Entry 8RCP (X-ray diffraction, 1.90 A resolution); this record covers chain A.

== Chain A ==
Molecule: Serum albumin
Organism: Homo sapiens
UniProtKB: P02768 (ALBU_HUMAN); residues -23 to 585 here correspond to UniProt positions 1-609 (UniProt number = residue number + 24)
Sequence (609 residues; numbered -23 to 585; the number before each row is that of its first residue; numbers below 1 keep their minus sign (Met-23 is residue -23)):
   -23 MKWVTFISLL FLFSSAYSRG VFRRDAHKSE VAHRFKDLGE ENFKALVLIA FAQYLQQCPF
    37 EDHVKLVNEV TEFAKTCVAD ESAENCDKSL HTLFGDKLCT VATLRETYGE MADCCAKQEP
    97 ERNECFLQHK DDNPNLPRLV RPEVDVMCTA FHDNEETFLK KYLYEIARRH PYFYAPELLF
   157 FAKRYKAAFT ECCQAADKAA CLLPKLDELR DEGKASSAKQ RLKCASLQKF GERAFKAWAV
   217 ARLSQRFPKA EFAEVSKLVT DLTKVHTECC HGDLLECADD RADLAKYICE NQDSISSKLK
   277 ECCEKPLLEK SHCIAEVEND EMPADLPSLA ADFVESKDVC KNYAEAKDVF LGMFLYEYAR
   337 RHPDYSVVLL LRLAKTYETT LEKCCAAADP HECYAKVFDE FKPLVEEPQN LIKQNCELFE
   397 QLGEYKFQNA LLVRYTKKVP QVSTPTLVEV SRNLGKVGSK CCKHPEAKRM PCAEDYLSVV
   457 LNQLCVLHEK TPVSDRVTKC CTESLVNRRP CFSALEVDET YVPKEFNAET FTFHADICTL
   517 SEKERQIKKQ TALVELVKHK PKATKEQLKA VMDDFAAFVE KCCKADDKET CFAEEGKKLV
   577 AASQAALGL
Disordered / not traced: -23 to 2, 585
UniProt features mapped onto this chain:
  - binding site (Cu cation): His3
  - binding site (Ca(2+)): Glu6, Asp13, Glu244, Asp249, Glu252, Asp255, Asp259
  - binding site (Zn(2+)): His67, His247, Asp249
  - binding site ((4Z,15Z)-bilirubin IXalpha): Lys240
  - site: Lys4 (Not glycated), Lys20 (Not glycated), Lys41 (Not glycated), Lys64 (Not glycated), Lys73 (Not glycated), Lys93 (Not glycated), Lys106 (Not glycated), Lys136 (Not glycated), Lys159 (Not glycated), Lys174 (Not glycated), Lys181 (Not glycated), Lys190 (Not glycated), Lys195 (Not glycated), Lys199 (Aspirin-acetylated lysine), Lys205 (Not glycated), Lys212 (Not glycated), Lys240 (Not glycated), Lys262 (Not glycated), Lys274 (Not glycated), Lys286 (Not glycated) and 18 more in UniProt
  - modified residue: Ser5 (Phosphoserine), Ser58 (Phosphoserine), Ser65 (Phosphoserine), Thr83 (Phosphothreonine), Lys205 (N6-succinyllysine), Ser273 (Phosphoserine), Ser419 (Phosphoserine), Thr420 (Phosphothreonine), Thr422 (Phosphothreonine), Lys436 (N6-succinyllysine), Ser489 (Phosphoserine), Lys519 (N6-succinyllysine), Lys534 (N6-methyllysine), Lys564 (N6-succinyllysine)
  - glycosylation: Lys12 (N-linked (Glc) (glycation) lysine), Lys51 (N-linked (Glc) (glycation) lysine), Lys137 (N-linked (Glc) (glycation) lysine), Lys162 (N-linked (Glc) (glycation) lysine), Lys199 (N-linked (Glc) (glycation) lysine), Lys225 (N-linked (Glc) (glycation) lysine), Lys233 (N-linked (Glc) (glycation) lysine), Lys276 (N-linked (Glc) (glycation) lysine), Lys281 (N-linked (Glc) (glycation) lysine), Lys313 (N-linked (Glc) (glycation) lysine), Lys317 (N-linked (Glc) (glycation) lysine), Asn318 (N-linked (GlcNAc...) asparagine), Lys323 (N-linked (Glc) (glycation) lysine), Lys351 (N-linked (Glc) (glycation) lysine), Lys378 (N-linked (Glc) (glycation) lysine), Lys413 (N-linked (Glc) (glycation) lysine), Lys439 (N-linked (Glc) (glycation) lysine), Lys444 (N-linked (Glc) (glycation) lysine), Asp494 (N-linked (GlcNAc...) asparagine), Lys525 (N-linked (Glc) (glycation) lysine) and 4 more in UniProt
Disulfides: Cys53-Cys62, Cys75-Cys91, Cys90-Cys101, Cys124-Cys169, Cys168-Cys177, Cys200-Cys246, Cys245-Cys253, Cys265-Cys279, Cys278-Cys289, Cys316-Cys361, Cys360-Cys369, Cys392-Cys438, Cys437-Cys448, Cys461-Cys477, Cys476-Cys487, Cys514-Cys559, Cys558-Cys567
Reported in the primary citation:
  - binding site for myristic acid: Tyr138, His146, Tyr161

== In short ==
From UniProt: Cu cation-binding residue His3, 7 Ca2+-binding residues, 3 Zn2+-binding residues and
(4Z,15Z)-bilirubin IXalpha-binding residue Lys240. From the paper: a binding site for myristic acid at Tyr138,
His146 and Tyr161.
Chain A is Serum albumin (Homo sapiens); the structure, Structure of Human Serum Albumin in complex with
Myristic Acid, was determined by X-ray diffraction together with 8RCO, 8RGK and 8RGL from the same study.
